Entry 6XMI (X-ray diffraction, 1.51 A resolution); this record covers chains A and C of the 3 polymer chains in the assembly.

# Chain A
Molecule: Fab Light chain
Organism: Homo sapiens
Notes: antibody fragment or engineered binder
Chain sequence (215 residues; each row starts with the number of its first residue; numbering starts at 0):
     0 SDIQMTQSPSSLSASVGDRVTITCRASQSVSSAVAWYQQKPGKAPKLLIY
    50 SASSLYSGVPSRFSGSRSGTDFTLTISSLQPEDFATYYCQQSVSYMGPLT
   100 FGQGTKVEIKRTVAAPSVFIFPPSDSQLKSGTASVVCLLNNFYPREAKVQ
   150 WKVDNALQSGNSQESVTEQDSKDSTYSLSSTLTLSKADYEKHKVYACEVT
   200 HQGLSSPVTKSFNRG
Not modelled in the structure: 0
Disulfides: C23-C88, C136-C196

# Chain C
Molecule: Terminase, large subunit
Notes: EC 3.1.21.-, 3.6.4.-
UniProt: P26745 (TERL_BPP22); numbering as in UniProt (aligned over 1-33)
Chain sequence (33 residues; each row starts with the number of its first residue):
     1 MELDAILDNLSDEEQIELLELLEEEENYRNTHL
Not modelled in the structure: 31-33

# How chain A and chain C interact
Residue-residue contacts (15; chain A residue first):
  S28(A) - E20(C)  hydrogen bond
  S28(A) - N27(C)  hydrogen bond
  S30(A) - E23(C)  hydrogen bond
  S31(A) - E23(C)
  R66(A) - E23(C)  salt bridge
  R66(A) - E26(C)  salt bridge
  R66(A) - N27(C)  hydrogen bond
  G68(A) - N27(C)
  T69(A) - N27(C)
  V92(A) - I16(C)  hydrophobic
  V92(A) - L19(C)  hydrophobic
  Y94(A) - D4(C)
  Y94(A) - L7(C)  hydrophobic
  Y94(A) - D8(C)
  Y94(A) - Q15(C)  hydrogen bond (backbone-side chain)
Other interface residues (no listed pair), chain A (10 interface residues in all): V29, S93
Other interface residues (no listed pair), chain C (11 interface residues in all): Y28

# Overview
10 residues of chain A face 11 of chain C across their interface, with 5 hydrogen bonds and 2 salt bridges.
Polar pairs include R66(A)-E23(C), R66(A)-E26(C) and S28(A)-E20(C).
Chain A is Fab Light chain (Homo sapiens) and chain C is Terminase, large subunit; the structure, Structure of
Fab4 bound to P22 TerL(1-33), was determined by X-ray diffraction, deposited together with 6VI1 and 6VI2.
